PDB entry 6LIR | X-ray diffraction, 2.09 A resolution | chains A and B

# Chain A
Name: TCR alpha chain
From: Gallus gallus
Sequence (218 residues; row label = number of the first residue in the row):
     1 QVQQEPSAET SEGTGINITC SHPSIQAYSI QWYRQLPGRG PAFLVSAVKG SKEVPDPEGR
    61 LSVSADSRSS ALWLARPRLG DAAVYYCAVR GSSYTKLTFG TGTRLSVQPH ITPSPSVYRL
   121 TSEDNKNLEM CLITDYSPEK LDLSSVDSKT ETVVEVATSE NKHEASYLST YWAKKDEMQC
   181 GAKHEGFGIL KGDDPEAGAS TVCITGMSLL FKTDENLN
Not modelled in the structure: 196-218
Disulfide bonds: Cys20-Cys87, Cys131-Cys180

# Chain B
Name: TCR beta chain
From: Gallus gallus
Sequence (239 residues; each row starts with the number of its first residue):
     1 EINQPSILVL KEDENATLSC RQNDNHDYMS WYLQQPGKGL QLIYSSYGVK QENKGDIHTG
    61 YEAKRSSQEV FHLDIISAKK NHSAIYFCAS SSYKGNTPLN FGQGTRLTVL GKNSEIIEPD
   121 VVIFSPSKQE IQEKKKATLV CLASGFFPDH LNLVWKVNGV KRTEGVGTDE ISTSNGSTYS
   181 LTSRLRISAQ EWFNPLNRFE CIANFFKNGT QQSIQKIIYG DTGCDIFKEN YQRSATAGK
Not modelled in the structure: 223-239
Disulfide bonds: Cys20-Cys88, Cys141-Cys201

# Chain A / chain B interface
Residue-residue contacts (84):
  Ser29(A) with Asn96(B)
  Gln31(A) with Asn96(B)
  Tyr33(A) with Pro98(B); Leu99(B), hydrogen bond (side chain-backbone)
  Gln35(A) with Gln34(B)
  Arg39(A) with Gln103(B), hydrogen bond
  Gly40(A) with Phe87(B); Gly102(B); Gln103(B)
  Pro41(A) with Leu40(B), hydrophobic; Phe87(B); Phe101(B)
  Phe43(A) with Pro98(B), hydrophobic
  Ser46(A) with Asn96(B), hydrogen bond
  Val48(A) with Asn96(B)
  Tyr86(A) with Gln34(B), hydrogen bond
  Arg90(A) with Gly95(B); Asn96(B)
  Ser93(A) with Gly95(B)
  Tyr94(A) with Lys94(B)
  Lys96(A) with Asp56(B), salt bridge
  Leu97(A) with Leu99(B), hydrophobic
  Phe99(A) with Tyr32(B); Leu40(B); Phe101(B), hydrophobic
  Gly100(A) with Gly39(B)
  Thr101(A) with Gly39(B)
  Arg104(A) with Glu170(B), salt bridge
  Ser114(A) with Lys134(B), hydrogen bond (backbone-side chain)
  Ser116(A) with Glu133(B); Lys134(B), hydrogen bond
  Tyr118(A) with Ser127(B); Gln129(B); Glu130(B); Glu133(B), hydrogen bond; Lys134(B)
  Leu120(A) with Phe124(B); Ser125(B); Ser127(B); Val140(B), hydrophobic
  Thr121(A) with Phe124(B); Ser125(B), hydrogen bond (backbone-backbone)
  Ser122(A) with Val122(B); Ile123(B), hydrogen bond (side chain-backbone); Phe124(B)
  Asp124(A) with Val122(B); Ile123(B), hydrogen bond (side chain-backbone); Lys216(B), salt bridge
  Asn125(A) with Val122(B)
  Leu128(A) with Phe124(B)
  Glu129(A) with Phe124(B)
  Met130(A) with Phe124(B), hydrophobic; Val140(B), hydrophobic; Leu142(B), hydrophobic
  Leu132(A) with Glu130(B); Thr138(B)
  Thr134(A) with Arg186(B)
  Asp135(A) with Lys134(B), salt bridge; Arg186(B), salt bridge
  Thr150(A) with Asp169(B), hydrogen bond; Thr173(B); Arg184(B), hydrogen bond
  Thr152(A) with Gly167(B); Asp169(B); Arg184(B), hydrogen bond
  Val154(A) with Gly165(B); Val166(B); Gly167(B); Arg186(B)
  Glu155(A) with Gly165(B), hydrogen bond (backbone-backbone)
  Val156(A) with Arg186(B); Ile187(B); Ser188(B)
  Thr158(A) with Lys136(B)
  Glu164(A) with Lys136(B), salt bridge
  Ser166(A) with Arg186(B), hydrogen bond
  Leu168(A) with Arg184(B); Arg186(B)
  Thr170(A) with Thr182(B); Arg184(B), hydrogen bond
  Trp172(A) with Leu142(B); Asn175(B); Ser180(B), hydrogen bond
  Asp193(A) with Gln129(B)
Other interface residues (no listed pair), chain A (54 interface residues in all): Pro37, Gly38, Thr95, Glu123, Ser148, Ala157, Ser159, His163
Other interface residues (no listed pair), chain B (47 interface residues in all): Thr97, Pro126, Ser144, Glu164, Thr168, Gln190

# Overview
54 residues of chain A face 47 of chain B across their interface; the contacts include 17 hydrogen bonds and 6
salt bridges. Among the polar pairs are Lys96(A)-Asp56(B), Arg104(A)-Glu170(B) and Asp124(A)-Lys216(B).
Here chain A is TCR alpha chain and chain B is TCR beta chain, both from Gallus gallus. Entry 6LIR (crystal
structure of chicken TCR for 2.0) was determined by X-ray diffraction.
